PDB entry 6W1C | electron microscopy, 5.30 A resolution (low resolution: residue-level contacts below are approximate; hydrogen-bond / salt-bridge calls are withheld) | chains G and J of the 16 polymer chains in the assembly

Chain G:
Name: E2 glycoprotein
Organism: Mayaro virus (strain Brazil)
UniProt: Q8QZ72 (POLS_MAYAB); residues 1-340 here correspond to UniProt positions 325-664 (UniProt number = residue number + 324)
Amino-acid sequence (340 residues; each row starts with the number of its first residue):
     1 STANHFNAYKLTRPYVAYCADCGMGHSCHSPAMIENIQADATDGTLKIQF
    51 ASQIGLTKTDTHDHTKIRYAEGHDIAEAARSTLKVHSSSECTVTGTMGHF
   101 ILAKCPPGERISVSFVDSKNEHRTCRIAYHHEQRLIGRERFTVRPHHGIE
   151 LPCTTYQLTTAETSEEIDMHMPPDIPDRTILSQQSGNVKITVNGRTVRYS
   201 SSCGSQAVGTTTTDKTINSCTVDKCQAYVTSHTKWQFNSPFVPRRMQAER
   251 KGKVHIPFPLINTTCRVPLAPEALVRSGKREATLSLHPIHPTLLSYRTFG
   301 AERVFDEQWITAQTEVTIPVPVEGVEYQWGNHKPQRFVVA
Swiss-Prot annotation at these positions:
  - region (Interaction with host Mxra8 receptor): His-26 to His-29, His-62 to His-64, Gln-184 to Asn-187, Thr-216 to Val-222
  - glycosylation: Asn-262 (N-linked (GlcNAc...) asparagine)

Chain J:
Name: Fab CHK-265 heavy chain
Organism: Homo sapiens
Notes: antibody fragment or engineered binder
Amino-acid sequence (218 residues; each row starts with the number of its first residue):
     1 QIQLVQSGREVKNPGETVKISCKASGYTFTEYPMLWVKQAPGKGFRWMGL
    51 IYTNTGEPTYAEEFKGRFVFSLEISASTAYLQINNLTNEDTATYFCVRDY
   101 FISLDYWGQGTTLTVSSAKTTAPSVYPLAPVCGGTTGSSVTLGCLVKGYF
   151 PEPVTLTWNSGSLSSGVHTFPALLQSGLYTLSSSVTVTSNTWPSQTITCN
   201 VAHPASSTKVDKKIESRR

Chain G / chain J interface:
Pairs across the interface - 8 pairs, chain G then chain J:
  Gln-184(G) / Ile-102(J)
  Ser-185(G) / Ile-102(J)
  Ser-185(G) / Ser-103(J)
  Ser-185(G) / Leu-104(J)
  Gly-186(G) / Asp-99(J)
  Gly-186(G) / Ile-102(J)
  Ser-219(G) / Glu-31(J)
  Ser-219(G) / Asp-99(J)
Interface residues without a listed pair, chain G (5 interface residues in all): Asn-187
Interface residues without a listed pair, chain J (6 interface residues in all): Arg-98

Summary:
Chain G and chain J form an interface of 5 and 6 residues respectively.
Chain G is E2 glycoprotein (Mayaro virus (strain Brazil)) and chain J is Fab CHK-265 heavy chain (Homo
sapiens); the structure, Human mAbs broadly protect against infection of arthritiogenic alphaviruses by
recognizing conserved elements of the MXR8 ..., was determined by electron microscopy (same publication as
6W2U, 6VYV and 6W09).
